Entry 1HW4 (X-ray diffraction, 2.06 A resolution); this record covers chain A.

[Chain A]
Name: Thymidylate synthase
Source organism: Homo sapiens
Notes: EC 2.1.1.45; fragment: n-terminally extended
Reference sequence: P04818 (TYSY_HUMAN); aligned to UniProt positions 1-313 over residues 1-313
Amino-acid sequence (355 residues; each row starts with the number of its first residue; numbers below 1 keep their minus sign (Met-41 is residue -41)):
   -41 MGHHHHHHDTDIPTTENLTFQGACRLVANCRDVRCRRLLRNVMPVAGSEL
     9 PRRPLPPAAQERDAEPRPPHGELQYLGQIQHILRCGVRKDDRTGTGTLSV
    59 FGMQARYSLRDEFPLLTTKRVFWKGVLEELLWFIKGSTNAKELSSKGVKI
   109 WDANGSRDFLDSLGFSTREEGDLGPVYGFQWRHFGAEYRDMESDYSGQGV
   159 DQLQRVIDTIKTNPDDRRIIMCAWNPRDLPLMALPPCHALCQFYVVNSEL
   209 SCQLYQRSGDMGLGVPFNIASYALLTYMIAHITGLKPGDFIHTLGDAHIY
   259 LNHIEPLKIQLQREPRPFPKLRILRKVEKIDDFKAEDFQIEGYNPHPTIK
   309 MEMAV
Unresolved in the structure: -41 to 25, 107-128, 311-313
Modified residues: Cys43 (s,s-(2-hydroxyethyl)thiocysteine; CME); Cys180 (s,s-(2-hydroxyethyl)thiocysteine; CME); Cys199 (s,s-(2-hydroxyethyl)thiocysteine; CME)
Construct notes: modified residue (43, 180); conflict Cys199 (Cys198 in P04818)
UniProt features mapped onto this chain:
  - active site: Cys195 (Nucleophile)
  - binding site (dUMP): Arg50, Arg175, Arg176, Cys195, His196, Arg215 to Asp218, Asn226, His256 to Tyr258
  - binding site ((6R)-5,10-methylene-5,6,7,8-tetrahydrofolate): Asp218, Ala312
  - modified residue: Ser114 (Phosphoserine)
  - cross-link (Glycyl lysine isopeptide (Lys-Gly)): Lys287 (interchain with G-Cter in SUMO2), Lys292 (interchain with G-Cter in SUMO2), Lys308 (interchain with G-Cter in SUMO2)

[Overview]
UniProt lists active-site residue Cys195, 13 dUMP-binding residues and
(6R)-5,10-methylene-5,6,7,8-tetrahydrofolate-binding residues Asp218 and Ala312.
Chain A is Thymidylate synthase (Homo sapiens); the structure, Structure of thymidylate synthase suggests
advantages of chemotherapy with noncompetitive inhibitors, was determined by X-ray diffraction, deposited
together with 1HW3.
